Entry 3IMS (X-ray diffraction, 1.40 A resolution); this record covers chains A and B.

Chain A (and B):
Protein: Transthyretin
Source organism: Homo sapiens
Notes: chain B of this document is another copy of the same molecule, construct and numbering; everything in this record applies to it too
Reference sequence: P02766 (TTHY_HUMAN); residues 1-127 here correspond to UniProt positions 21-147 (UniProt number = residue number + 20)
Chain sequence (127 residues; each row starts with the number of its first residue):
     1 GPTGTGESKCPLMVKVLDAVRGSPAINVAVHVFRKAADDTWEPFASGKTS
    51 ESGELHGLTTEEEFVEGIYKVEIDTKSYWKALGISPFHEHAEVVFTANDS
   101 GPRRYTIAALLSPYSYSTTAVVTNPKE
Disordered / not traced: 1-10, 126-127 (chain B: 1-10, 125-127)
Residues lining bound ligands: IW2 (2,6-dibromo-4-[2-(2,6-dichlorophenyl)ethyl]phenol): Lys15, Leu17, Thr106, Ala108, Ala109, Leu110, Ser117, Thr118, Thr119
Swiss-Prot annotation at these positions:
  - binding site (L-thyroxine): Lys15, Glu54, Ser117
  - modified residue: Cys10 (Sulfocysteine), Glu42 (4-carboxyglutamate), Ser52 (Phosphoserine)
  - glycosylation: Asn98 (N-linked (GlcNAc...) asparagine)
Reported in the primary citation:
  - binding site for IW2: Lys15, Leu17, Ala108, Leu110, Val121

Interface between chain A and chain B:
Contacting residue pairs - 40 pairs, chain A then chain B:
  Ile68(A) with Glu89(B)
  Phe87(A) with Phe95(B), hydrophobic; Thr96(B); Tyr105(B), hydrophobic; Ile107(B), hydrophobic; Ala120(B), hydrophobic
  His88(A) with Val93(B); Val94(B)
  Glu89(A) with Val94(B), hydrogen bond (backbone-backbone); Thr96(B), hydrogen bond
  His90(A) with Val94(B)
  Glu92(A) with Glu92(B); Tyr116(B), hydrogen bond (backbone-side chain)
  Val93(A) with His88(B)
  Val94(A) with His88(B); Glu89(B), hydrogen bond (backbone-backbone); His90(B); Glu92(B)
  Phe95(A) with Phe87(B), hydrophobic
  Thr96(A) with Glu89(B), hydrogen bond
  Tyr105(A) with Phe87(B), hydrophobic
  Ile107(A) with Phe87(B), hydrophobic
  Tyr114(A) with Thr119(B), hydrogen bond (backbone-side chain); Ala120(B), hydrogen bond (backbone-backbone)
  Ser115(A) with Thr118(B), hydrogen bond (side chain-backbone); Thr119(B)
  Tyr116(A) with Glu92(B), hydrogen bond (side chain-backbone); Tyr116(B); Ser117(B); Thr118(B), hydrogen bond (backbone-backbone)
  Ser117(A) with Tyr116(B); Ser117(B), hydrogen bond
  Thr118(A) with Ser115(B), hydrogen bond (backbone-side chain); Tyr116(B), hydrogen bond (backbone-backbone)
  Thr119(A) with Tyr114(B), hydrogen bond (side chain-backbone); Ser115(B)
  Ala120(A) with Phe87(B), hydrophobic; Tyr114(B), hydrogen bond (backbone-backbone)
  Val122(A) with Phe87(B), hydrophobic; Tyr114(B), hydrophobic
Other interface residues (no listed pair), chain A (21 interface residues in all): Lys76
Other interface residues (no listed pair), chain B (22 interface residues in all): Ile68, Lys70, Lys76, Val122

Overview:
21 residues of chain A face 22 of chain B across their interface, with 15 hydrogen bonds. Among the polar
pairs are Glu89(A)-Thr96(B), Glu92(A)-Tyr116(B) and Tyr114(A)-Thr119(B). Chain A binds compound IW2. Curated
annotation (UniProt) lists 3 L-thyroxine-binding residues on chain A. From the paper: a binding site for IW2
at Lys15(A), Leu17(A) and Ala108(A) among others.
Both chains are Transthyretin (Homo sapiens). Entry 3IMS (Transthyretin in complex with
2,6-dibromo-4-(2,6-dichlorophenethyl)phenol) was determined by X-ray diffraction, deposited together with
3IMR, 3IMT, 3IMU, 3IMV and 3IMW.
